6GZE - chains A and E of the 6 polymer chains in the assembly; structure by X-ray diffraction, 2.49 A resolution.

== Chain A ==
Name: Tubulin alpha-1B chain
Organism: Bos taurus
Reference sequence: P81947 (TBA1B_BOVIN); numbering as in UniProt (aligned over 1-440)
Amino-acid sequence (440 residues; row label = number of the first residue in the row):
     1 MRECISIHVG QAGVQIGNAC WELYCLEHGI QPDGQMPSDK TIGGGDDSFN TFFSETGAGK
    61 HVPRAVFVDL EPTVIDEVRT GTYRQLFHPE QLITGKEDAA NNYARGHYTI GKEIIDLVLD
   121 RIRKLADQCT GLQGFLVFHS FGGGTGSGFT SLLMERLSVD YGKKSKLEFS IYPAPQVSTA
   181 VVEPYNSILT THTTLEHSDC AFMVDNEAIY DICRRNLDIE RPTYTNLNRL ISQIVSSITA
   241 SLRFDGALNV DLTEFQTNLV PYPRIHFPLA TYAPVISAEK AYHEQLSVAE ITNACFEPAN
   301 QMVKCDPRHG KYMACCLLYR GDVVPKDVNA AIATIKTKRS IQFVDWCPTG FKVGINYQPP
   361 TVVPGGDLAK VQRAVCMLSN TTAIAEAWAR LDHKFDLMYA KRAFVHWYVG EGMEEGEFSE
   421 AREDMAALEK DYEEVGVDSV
Disordered / not traced: 281-282, 438-440
Ion coordination: Ca2+: Asp39, Thr41, Gly44, Glu55
Ligand contacts: GTP (guanosine-5'-triphosphate): Gly10, Gln11, Ala12, Gln15, Ile16, Asp69, Asp98, Ala99, Ala100, Asn101, Ser140, Gly142, Gly143, Gly144, Thr145, Gly146, Ile171, Pro173, Val177, Ser178, Thr179, Glu183, Asn206, Tyr224, Leu227, Asn228, Ile231

== Chain E ==
Name: Stathmin-4
Organism: Rattus norvegicus
Reference sequence: P63043 (STMN4_RAT); residues -43 to 145 here correspond to UniProt positions 1-189 (UniProt number = residue number + 44)
Amino-acid sequence (189 residues; each row starts with the number of its first residue; numbers below 1 keep their minus sign (Met-43 is residue -43)):
   -43 MTLAAYKEKM KELPLVSLFC SCFLSDPLNK SSYKYEADTV DLNWCVISDM EVIELNKCTS
    17 GQSFEVILKP PSFDGVPEFN ASLPRRRDPS LEEIQKKLEA AEERRKYQEA ELLKHLAEKR
    77 EHEREVIQKA IEENNNFIKM AKEKLAQKME SNKENREAHL AAMLERLQEK DKHAEEVRKN
   137 KELKEEASR
Disordered / not traced: -43 to 7, 28-43, 140-145
Swiss-Prot annotation at these positions:
  - modified residue: Ser46 (Phosphoserine)
  - lipidation (S-palmitoyl cysteine): Cys-24, Cys-22

== Interface between chain A and chain E ==
Residue-residue contacts - 55 pairs, chain A then chain E:
  His107(A) - Leu54(E)
  Tyr108(A) - Ala57(E)  hydrophobic
  Thr109(A) - Arg61(E)  hydrogen bond
  Lys112(A) - Glu58(E)  salt bridge
  Leu152(A) - Leu54(E)  hydrophobic
  Glu155(A) - Ile50(E)
  Arg156(A) - Leu47(E)
  Arg156(A) - Gln51(E)
  Val159(A) - Pro45(E)
  Glu196(A) - Asp44(E)
  Asp245(A) - Cys14(E)
  Asp245(A) - Ser16(E)
  Ala247(A) - Asn12(E)
  Ala247(A) - Ser19(E)
  Leu248(A) - Ser19(E)
  Pro325(A) - Gln18(E)
  Pro325(A) - Phe20(E)  hydrophobic
  Asn329(A) - Val8(E)
  Asn329(A) - Phe20(E)
  Asn329(A) - Val22(E)
  Ile332(A) - Val22(E)  hydrophobic
  Ile332(A) - Leu24(E)  hydrophobic
  Lys336(A) - Leu24(E)
  Asp345(A) - Pro27(E)
  Cys347(A) - Pro27(E)
  Pro348(A) - Lys25(E)
  Pro348(A) - Pro27(E)
  Thr349(A) - Ile23(E)
  Thr349(A) - Leu24(E)  hydrogen bond (backbone-backbone)
  Thr349(A) - Lys25(E)  hydrogen bond
  Gly350(A) - Val22(E)
  Phe351(A) - Glu21(E)
  Phe351(A) - Val22(E)  hydrogen bond (backbone-backbone)
  Phe351(A) - Leu24(E)  hydrophobic
  Lys352(A) - Phe20(E)
  Lys352(A) - Glu21(E)  salt bridge
  Val353(A) - Ser19(E)
  Val353(A) - Phe20(E)  hydrogen bond (backbone-backbone)
  Gly354(A) - Gln18(E)
  Gly354(A) - Ser19(E)
  Ile355(A) - Gly17(E)
  Ile355(A) - Gln18(E)  hydrogen bond (backbone-backbone)
  Asn356(A) - Ser16(E)
  Tyr357(A) - Thr15(E)
  Tyr357(A) - Ser16(E)  hydrogen bond (backbone-backbone)
  Tyr357(A) - Gly17(E)
  Tyr357(A) - Gln18(E)  hydrogen bond
  Val409(A) - Gln64(E)  hydrogen bond (backbone-side chain)
  Gly410(A) - Arg61(E)
  Gly410(A) - Gln64(E)
  Glu411(A) - Arg61(E)  hydrogen bond (backbone-side chain)
  Gly412(A) - Ala57(E)
  Gly412(A) - Arg60(E)  hydrogen bond (backbone-side chain)
  Gly412(A) - Arg61(E)
  Glu414(A) - Arg60(E)  salt bridge
Also at the interface, not in a pair above, chain A (37 interface residues in all): His197, Gly246, Val328, Trp346
Also at the interface, not in a pair above, chain E (28 interface residues in all): Ser46, Lys53

== Overview ==
Chain A and chain E form an interface of 37 and 28 residues respectively; the contacts include 11 hydrogen
bonds and 3 salt bridges. Polar pairs include Lys112(A)-Glu58(E), Lys352(A)-Glu21(E) and Glu414(A)-Arg60(E).
Chain A binds GTP. Asp39(A), Thr41(A), Gly44(A) and Glu55(A) form the Ca2+ site.
Here chain A is Tubulin alpha-1B chain (Bos taurus) and chain E is Stathmin-4 (Rattus norvegicus). Entry 6GZE
(Tubulin-GDP.BeF complex) was determined by X-ray diffraction together with 6S9E from the same study.
